PDB entry 6D33 | X-ray diffraction, 2.50 A resolution | chains A and B

Chain A (and B):
Molecule: Deoxyribose-phosphate aldolase
From: Bacillus halodurans (strain ATCC BAA-125 / DSM 18197 / FERM 7344 / JCM 9153 / C-125)
Notes: EC 4.1.2.4; chain B of this document is another copy of the same molecule, construct and numbering; everything in this record applies to it too
UniProtKB: Q9KD67 (DEOC_BACHD); residues 1-224 here = UniProt positions 1-224
Amino-acid sequence (224 residues; row label = number of the first residue in the row):
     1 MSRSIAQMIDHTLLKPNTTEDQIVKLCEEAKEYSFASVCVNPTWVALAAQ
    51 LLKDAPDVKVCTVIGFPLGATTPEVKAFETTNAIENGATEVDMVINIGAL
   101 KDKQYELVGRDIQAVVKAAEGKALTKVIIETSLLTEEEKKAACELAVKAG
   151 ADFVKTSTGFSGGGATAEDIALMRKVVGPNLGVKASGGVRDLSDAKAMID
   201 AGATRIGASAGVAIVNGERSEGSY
Curated features (UniProtKB/Swiss-Prot):
  - active site: Asp-92 (Proton donor/acceptor), Lys-155 (Schiff-base intermediate with acetaldehyde), Lys-184 (Proton donor/acceptor)
What the authors report for this chain:
  - self-association interface (contacts with another copy of this molecule): Pro-16, Phe-66, Pro-67, Leu-68, Ile-97, Phe-160
  - contacts within the chain: Asp-92/Lys-126 (salt bridge), Asp-92/Lys-155 (salt bridge), Asp-92/Lys-184 (salt bridge)
  - catalytic residues: Asp-92, Lys-155, Lys-184 (proposed by the authors, not directly observed)
  - mutagenesis - D92A, K126A, K155A, K184A: abolished catalytic activity
  - mutagenesis - K15A, D92A, K126A, K155A, K184A: abolished catalytic activity on acetaldehyde condensation
  - mutagenesis - T12A, F66A, I128A, F160E, F160H, F160K, F160M, F160Q, F160W, M173T, S223DEL/Y224DEL, Y224A, Y224F, Y224DEL: decreased catalytic activity
  - mutagenesis - T12A, Y224A, Y224F, Y224DEL: unchanged catalytic activity on acetaldehyde condensation
  - mutagenesis - K15A: abolished catalytic activity on retro-aldol
  - mutagenesis - L14A: decreased expression
  - conformationally variable residues (side-chain flip): Tyr-224
  - mutagenesis - F160A, F160K, F160M, F160Q, F160W: unchanged catalytic activity
  - mutagenesis - F160Y: increased catalytic activity
  - mutagenesis - F160E, F160H, F160Y: increased catalytic activity on acetaldehyde condensation
  - mutagenesis - F160Y/M173I, I170V, M173I, M173L, M173V: increased catalytic activity on 1,3BDO
  - mutagenesis - I170A: decreased catalytic activity on 1,3BDO

Chain A / chain B interface:
Pairs across the interface - 55 pairs, chain A then chain B:
  Leu-14(A) with Leu-68(B)
  Pro-16(A) with Leu-68(B), hydrophobic; Ile-97(B); Gly-98(B)
  Asn-17(A) with Lys-101(B)
  Thr-18(A) with Gly-98(B)
  Thr-19(A) with Lys-101(B); Asp-102(B)
  Glu-20(A) with Asp-102(B), hydrogen bond (backbone-side chain)
  Asn-41(A) with Ala-70(B)
  Pro-42(A) with Ala-70(B); Thr-71(B)
  Thr-43(A) with Ala-70(B), hydrogen bond (backbone-backbone); Asn-96(B), hydrogen bond
  Trp-44(A) with Asp-102(B)
  Phe-66(A) with Leu-68(B), hydrophobic
  Pro-67(A) with Pro-67(B); Leu-68(B)
  Leu-68(A) with Leu-14(B); Pro-16(B), hydrophobic; Phe-66(B), hydrophobic; Pro-67(B); Phe-160(B), hydrophobic
  Ala-70(A) with Asn-41(B); Pro-42(B); Thr-43(B), hydrogen bond (backbone-backbone)
  Thr-71(A) with Pro-42(B); Thr-43(B); Glu-79(B), hydrogen bond
  Thr-72(A) with Pro-42(B); Asn-82(B), hydrogen bond; Asn-86(B)
  Glu-74(A) with Phe-78(B)
  Val-75(A) with Phe-78(B), hydrophobic; Glu-79(B); Asn-82(B)
  Phe-78(A) with Glu-74(B); Val-75(B), hydrophobic; Phe-78(B), hydrophobic
  Glu-79(A) with Thr-71(B), hydrogen bond; Val-75(B)
  Asn-82(A) with Thr-72(B), hydrogen bond; Glu-74(B); Val-75(B)
  Asn-86(A) with Thr-72(B)
  Asn-96(A) with Thr-43(B), hydrogen bond
  Ile-97(A) with Pro-16(B)
  Gly-98(A) with Pro-16(B); Thr-18(B)
  Lys-101(A) with Asn-17(B); Thr-19(B)
  Asp-102(A) with Thr-19(B); Glu-20(B), hydrogen bond (side chain-backbone); Trp-44(B)
  Leu-133(A) with Pro-16(B), hydrophobic
Interface residues without a listed pair, chain A (31 interface residues in all): Asp-21, Gln-104, Phe-160
Interface residues without a listed pair, chain B (31 interface residues in all): Asp-21, Leu-133, Ser-161

Summary:
Chain A and chain B each contribute 31 residues to their interface; the contacts include 10 hydrogen bonds.
Polar contacts include Glu-20(A)/Asp-102(B), Thr-43(A)/Asn-96(B) and Thr-71(A)/Glu-79(B). From the paper:
catalytic residues Asp-92(A), Lys-155(A) and Lys-184(A); T12A, F66A and I128A of chain A, among others, reduce
catalytic activity; 28 substitutions were tested in all.
Both chains are Deoxyribose-phosphate aldolase (Bacillus halodurans (strain ATCC BAA-125 / DSM 18197 / FERM
7344 / JCM 9153 / C-125)). Entry 6D33 (Crystal structure of BH1352 2-deoxyribose-5-phosphate from Bacillus
halodurans) was determined by X-ray diffraction (same publication as 6MSW).
